6ZK3 - chains A and B; structure by X-ray diffraction, 1.75 A resolution.

Chain A (and B):
Protein: Pyrimidine-specific ribonucleoside hydrolase rihA
From: Zea mays
Notes: chain B of this document is another copy of the same molecule, construct and numbering; everything in this record applies to it too
UniProtKB: B6THD4 (B6THD4_MAIZE); numbering as in UniProt (aligned over 1-325)
Amino-acid sequence (343 residues; numbered -17 to 325; the number before each row is that of its first residue; numbers below 1 keep their minus sign (Met-17 is residue -17)):
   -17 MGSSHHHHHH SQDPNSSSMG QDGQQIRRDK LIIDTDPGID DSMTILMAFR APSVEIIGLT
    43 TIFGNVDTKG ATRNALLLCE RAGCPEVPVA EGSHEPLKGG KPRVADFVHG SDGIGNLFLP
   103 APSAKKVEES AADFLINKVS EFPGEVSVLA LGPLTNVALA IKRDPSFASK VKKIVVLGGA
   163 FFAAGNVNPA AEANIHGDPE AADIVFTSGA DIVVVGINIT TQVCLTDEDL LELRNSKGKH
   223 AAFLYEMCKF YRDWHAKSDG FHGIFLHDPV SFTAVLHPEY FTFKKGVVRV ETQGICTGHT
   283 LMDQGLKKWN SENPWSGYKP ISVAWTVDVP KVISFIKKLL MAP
Unresolved in the structure: -17 to 6 (chain B: -17 to 7)
Differences from the reference sequence: initiating methionine (-17); expression tag (-16 to 0)
Bound ions: Ca2+: Asp18, Asp23, Leu133, Asp250 (together with alpha-D-ribofuranose)
Small-molecule neighbours: alpha-D-ribofuranose (RIB): Asp18, Asp22, Asp23, Asn47, His91, Leu133, Gly134, Leu159, Asn168, Glu174, Ala175, Asn176, Ile199, His249, Asp250

Interface between chain A and chain B:
Pairs across the interface - 62 pairs, chain A then chain B:
  Phe89(A) - Asn292(B)
  Phe164(A) - Phe164(B)
  Phe164(A) - Ala165(B)
  Phe164(A) - Ala166(B)
  Ala165(A) - Phe164(B)
  Ala166(A) - Phe164(B)
  Gly167(A) - Trp291(B)
  Asn168(A) - Lys289(B)
  Asn168(A) - Trp291(B)
  Val169(A) - Trp291(B)
  Asn170(A) - Trp291(B)
  Asn170(A) - Asn295(B)
  Pro171(A) - Leu283(B)
  Pro171(A) - Asp285(B)
  Pro171(A) - Trp291(B)
  Pro171(A) - Asn295(B)
  Pro171(A) - Trp297(B)
  Ala172(A) - Leu283(B)  hydrophobic
  Ala172(A) - Trp297(B)  hydrophobic
  Trp236(A) - Asn292(B)
  Lys239(A) - Lys290(B)
  Ser240(A) - Lys289(B)  hydrogen bond
  Ser240(A) - Lys290(B)  hydrogen bond (side chain-backbone)
  Asp241(A) - Lys289(B)  salt bridge
  Arg271(A) - Ile277(B)
  Val272(A) - Ile277(B)
  Glu273(A) - Gln275(B)
  Glu273(A) - Gly276(B)
  Glu273(A) - Ile277(B)  hydrogen bond (side chain-backbone)
  Glu273(A) - Cys278(B)  hydrogen bond (side chain-backbone)
  Gln275(A) - Glu273(B)
  Gln275(A) - Gln275(B)
  Gln275(A) - Gly276(B)  hydrogen bond (side chain-backbone)
  Gly276(A) - Glu273(B)
  Ile277(A) - Arg271(B)
  Ile277(A) - Val272(B)
  Ile277(A) - Glu273(B)  hydrogen bond (backbone-side chain)
  Ile277(A) - Pro296(B)  hydrophobic
  Ile277(A) - Trp297(B)
  Cys278(A) - Glu273(B)  hydrogen bond (backbone-side chain)
  His281(A) - His281(B)
  Leu283(A) - Pro171(B)
  Leu283(A) - Ala172(B)  hydrophobic
  Asp285(A) - Pro171(B)
  Lys289(A) - Asn168(B)
  Lys289(A) - Ser240(B)  hydrogen bond
  Lys289(A) - Asp241(B)  salt bridge
  Lys290(A) - Lys239(B)
  Lys290(A) - Ser240(B)  hydrogen bond (backbone-side chain)
  Trp291(A) - Gly167(B)
  Trp291(A) - Asn168(B)
  Trp291(A) - Val169(B)
  Trp291(A) - Asn170(B)
  Trp291(A) - Pro171(B)
  Asn292(A) - Phe89(B)
  Asn292(A) - Trp236(B)
  Asn295(A) - Asn170(B)
  Asn295(A) - Pro171(B)
  Pro296(A) - Ile277(B)  hydrophobic
  Trp297(A) - Pro171(B)
  Trp297(A) - Ala172(B)  hydrophobic
  Trp297(A) - Ile277(B)
Other interface residues (no listed pair), chain A (34 interface residues in all): Met284, Gln286, Leu288
Other interface residues (no listed pair), chain B (33 interface residues in all): Met284, Leu288

Summary:
34 residues of chain A face 33 of chain B across their interface; the contacts include 9 hydrogen bonds and 2
salt bridges. Among the polar pairs are Asp241(A)-Lys289(B), Ser240(A)-Lys289(B) and Ser240(A)-Lys290(B).
Chain A binds alpha-D-ribofuranose. Asp18(A), Asp23(A), Leu133(A) and Asp250(A) form the Ca2+ site.
Chain A and chain B are both Pyrimidine-specific ribonucleoside hydrolase rihA (Zea mays); the structure,
Plant nucleoside hydrolase - ZmNRh2b in complex with ribose, was determined by X-ray diffraction, deposited
together with 6ZK2, 6ZK4 and 6ZK5.
